PDB entry 8S8P | electron microscopy, 3.11 A resolution | chains C and R of the 5 polymer chains in the assembly

# Chain C
Molecule: 21-nt DNA strand
Sequence (21 nucleotides; row label = number of the first residue in the row):
     1 ACACACACACCCACACACCAC

# Chain R
Name: DNA-binding protein RAP1
From: Saccharomyces cerevisiae
Reference sequence: P11938 (RAP1_YEAST); residues 360-601 here = UniProt positions 360-601
Amino-acid sequence (242 residues; row label = number of the first residue in the row):
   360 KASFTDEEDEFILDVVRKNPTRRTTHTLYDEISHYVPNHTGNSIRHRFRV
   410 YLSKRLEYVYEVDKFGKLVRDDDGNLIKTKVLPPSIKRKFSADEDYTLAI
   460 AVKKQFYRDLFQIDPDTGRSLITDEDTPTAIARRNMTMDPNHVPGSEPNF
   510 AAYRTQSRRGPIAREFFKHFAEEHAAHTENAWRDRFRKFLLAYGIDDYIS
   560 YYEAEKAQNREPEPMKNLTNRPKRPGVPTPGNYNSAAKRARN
Swiss-Prot annotation at these positions:
  - DNA-binding region: Tyr-388 to Leu-411 (H-T-H motif)
  - modified residue: Thr-486 (Phosphothreonine)

# Chain C / chain R interface
Residue-residue contacts (39; chain C residue first):
  DC6(C) / Tyr-410(R)  hydrogen bond to the phosphate
  DA7(C) / Ala-361(R)  sugar contact
  DA7(C) / Phe-363(R)  phosphate contact
  DA7(C) / Ser-402(R)  sugar contact
  DA7(C) / His-405(R)  base contact
  DA7(C) / Arg-406(R)  salt bridge to the phosphate
  DC8(C) / Lys-360(R)  salt bridge to the phosphate
  DC8(C) / His-398(R)  salt bridge to the phosphate
  DC8(C) / Ser-402(R)  hydrogen bond to the phosphate
  DC8(C) / His-405(R)  hydrogen bond to the base
  DA9(C) / Thr-399(R)  phosphate contact
  DA9(C) / Asn-401(R)  hydrogen bond to the phosphate
  DA9(C) / Tyr-592(R)  phosphate contact
  DA9(C) / Asn-593(R)  phosphate contact
  DA9(C) / Ser-594(R)  hydrogen bond to the phosphate
  DC10(C) / Asn-401(R)  base contact
  DC10(C) / Asn-593(R)  hydrogen bond to the phosphate
  DC11(C) / His-385(R)  base contact
  DA13(C) / Asn-576(R)  phosphate contact
  DA13(C) / Thr-578(R)  phosphate contact
  DA13(C) / Lys-582(R)  base contact
  DC14(C) / Phe-548(R)  phosphate contact
  DC14(C) / Lys-575(R)  phosphate contact
  DC14(C) / Asn-576(R)  hydrogen bond to the phosphate
  DC14(C) / Leu-577(R)  hydrogen bond to the phosphate
  DC14(C) / Thr-578(R)  hydrogen bond to the phosphate
  DA15(C) / Lys-446(R)  base contact
  DA15(C) / Arg-447(R)  sugar contact
  DA15(C) / Phe-449(R)  sugar contact
  DA15(C) / Arg-544(R)  salt bridge to the phosphate
  DC16(C) / Ile-445(R)  phosphate contact
  DC16(C) / Lys-446(R)  phosphate contact
  DC16(C) / Arg-447(R)  hydrogen bond to the phosphate
  DC16(C) / His-536(R)  salt bridge to the phosphate
  DC16(C) / Thr-537(R)  phosphate contact
  DC16(C) / Ala-540(R)  phosphate contact
  DC16(C) / Asp-543(R)  hydrogen bond to the base
  DA17(C) / Asn-539(R)  base contact
  DA17(C) / Asp-543(R)  hydrogen bond to the base
Other interface residues (no listed pair), chain C (13 interface residues in all): DC12, DC18
Other interface residues (no listed pair), chain R (34 interface residues in all): Ser-362, Lys-448, Arg-546, Thr-588

# Summary
13 residues of chain C face 34 of chain R across their interface; the contacts include 12 hydrogen bonds and 5
salt bridges. Among the polar pairs are DC8(C)/His-405(R), DC16(C)/Asp-543(R) and DA17(C)/Asp-543(R).
Here chain C is a 21-nt DNA strand and chain R is DNA-binding protein RAP1 (Saccharomyces cerevisiae). Entry
8S8P (Restriction on Ku Inward Translocation Caps Telomere Ends) was determined by electron microscopy,
deposited together with 8S82.
